Entry 5V8M (electron microscopy, 4.40 A resolution (low resolution: residue-level contacts below are approximate; hydrogen-bond / salt-bridge calls are withheld)); this record covers chains A and B of the 12 polymer chains in the assembly.

== Chain A ==
Protein: gp120
From: Human immunodeficiency virus 1
UniProtKB: Q2N0S6 (Q2N0S6_9HIV1); the construct lacks a stretch of the UniProt sequence and is renumbered around it, so the offset changes along the chain: 31-141 = UniProt 30-140; 150-185 = UniProt 141-176; 190-309 = UniProt 189-308; 312-321 = UniProt 309-318; 2 more segments
Sequence (481 residues; each row starts with the number of its first residue; note: 15 numbers in that range are skipped by the numbering (no residue carries them; nothing is unmodelled there); a row labelled like 185A-185L holds insertion residues (185A, then the next letters in order)):
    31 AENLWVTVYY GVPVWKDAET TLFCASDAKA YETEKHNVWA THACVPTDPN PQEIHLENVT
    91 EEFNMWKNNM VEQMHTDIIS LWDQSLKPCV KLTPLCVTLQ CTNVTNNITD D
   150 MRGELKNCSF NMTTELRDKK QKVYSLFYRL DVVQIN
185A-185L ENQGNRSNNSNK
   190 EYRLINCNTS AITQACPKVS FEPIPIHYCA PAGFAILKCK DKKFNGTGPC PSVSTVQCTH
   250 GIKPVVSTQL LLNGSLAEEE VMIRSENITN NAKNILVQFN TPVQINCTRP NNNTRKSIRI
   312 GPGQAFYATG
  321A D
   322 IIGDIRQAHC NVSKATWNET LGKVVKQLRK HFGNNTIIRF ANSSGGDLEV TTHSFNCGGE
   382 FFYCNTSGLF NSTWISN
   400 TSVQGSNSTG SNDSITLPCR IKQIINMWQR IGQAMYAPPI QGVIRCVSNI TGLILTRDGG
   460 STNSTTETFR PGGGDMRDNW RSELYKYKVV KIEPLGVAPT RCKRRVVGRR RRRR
Unresolved in the structure: 31, 59-65, 185B-185L, 400-410, 507-513
Differences from the reference sequence: conflict Asn-332 (Thr330 in Q2N0S6), Cys-501 (Ala498 in Q2N0S6); expression tag (509-513)
Disulfide bonds: Cys-54/Cys-74, Cys-119/Cys-205, Cys-126/Cys-196, Cys-131/Cys-157, Cys-218/Cys-247, Cys-228/Cys-239, Cys-296/Cys-331, Cys-378/Cys-445, Cys-385/Cys-418
Covalent attachments: N-acetylglucosamine (NAG) linked to Asn-88, Asn-133, Asn-156, Asn-160, Asn-197, Asn-234, Asn-295, Asn-301, Asn-332, Asn-339, Asn-355, Asn-363, Asn-386, Asn-392, Asn-448; glycan linked to Asn-262, Asn-276
From the paper describing this entry:
  - post-translational modification sites: Asn-197
  - mutagenesis - N156K: abolished binding to PGT145
  - mutagenesis - N156D: abolished binding to PGT145 Fab
  - mutagenesis - N156D, M161A: decreased stability

== Chain B ==
Protein: gp41
From: Human immunodeficiency virus 1
UniProtKB: Q2N0S6 (Q2N0S6_9HIV1); residues 512-664 here correspond to UniProt positions 509-661 (UniProt number = residue number - 3)
Sequence (153 residues; numbered 512 to 664; the number before each row is that of its first residue):
   512 AVGIGAVFLG FLGAAGSTMG AASMTLTVQA RNLLSGIVQQ QSNLLRAPEA QQHLLKLTVW
   572 GIKQLQARVL AVERYLRDQQ LLGIWGCSGK LICCTNVPWN SSWSNRNLSE IWDNMTWLQW
   632 DKEISNYTQI IYGLLEESQN QQEKNEQDLL ALD
Unresolved in the structure: 512-519, 552-567
Differences from the reference sequence: conflict Pro-559 (Ile556 in Q2N0S6), Cys-605 (Thr602 in Q2N0S6)
Disulfide bonds: Cys-598/Cys-604
Covalent attachments: N-acetylglucosamine (NAG) linked to Asn-611, Asn-637

== Chain A / chain B interface ==
Disulfides between the chains: Cys-501(A)/Cys-605(B)
Contacting residue pairs - 97 pairs, chain A then chain B:
  Leu-34(A) / Pro-609(B)
  Leu-34(A) / Trp-610(B)
  Leu-34(A) / Leu-619(B)
  Trp-35(A) / Asn-607(B)
  Trp-35(A) / Val-608(B)
  Trp-35(A) / Pro-609(B)
  Trp-35(A) / Trp-610(B)
  Val-36(A) / Thr-606(B)
  Val-36(A) / Val-608(B)
  Val-36(A) / Trp-610(B)
  Thr-37(A) / Cys-604(B)
  Thr-37(A) / Cys-605(B)
  Thr-37(A) / Thr-606(B)
  Val-38(A) / Leu-593(B)
  Val-38(A) / Trp-596(B)
  Val-38(A) / Cys-598(B)
  Val-38(A) / Ile-603(B)
  Val-38(A) / Cys-604(B)
  Val-38(A) / Thr-606(B)
  Tyr-39(A) / Leu-602(B)
  Tyr-39(A) / Trp-623(B)
  Tyr-39(A) / Trp-628(B)
  Tyr-40(A) / Leu-537(B)
  Tyr-40(A) / Leu-544(B)
  Tyr-40(A) / Asp-589(B)
  Tyr-40(A) / Leu-602(B)
  Gly-41(A) / Leu-537(B)
  Gly-41(A) / Gln-540(B)
  Val-42(A) / Leu-537(B)
  Val-42(A) / Trp-628(B)
  Pro-43(A) / Leu-523(B)
  Pro-43(A) / Ala-525(B)
  Pro-43(A) / Gln-540(B)
  Val-44(A) / Leu-629(B)
  Val-44(A) / Asp-632(B)
  Trp-45(A) / Leu-523(B)
  Trp-45(A) / Leu-629(B)
  Lys-46(A) / Asp-632(B)
  Thr-50(A) / Leu-581(B)
  Thr-51(A) / Lys-574(B)
  Phe-53(A) / Gln-575(B)
  Cys-54(A) / Trp-571(B)
  Trp-69(A) / Trp-571(B)
  Ala-70(A) / Trp-571(B)
  Thr-71(A) / Leu-568(B)
  Thr-71(A) / Trp-571(B)
  Ala-73(A) / Leu-568(B)
  Ala-73(A) / Trp-571(B)
  Cys-74(A) / Trp-571(B)
  Ile-84(A) / Phe-522(B)
  Leu-86(A) / Leu-523(B)
  Glu-87(A) / Gly-527(B)
  Asn-88(A) / Gly-527(B)
  Val-89(A) / Ala-526(B)
  Asp-107(A) / Trp-571(B)
  Asp-107(A) / Lys-574(B)
  Leu-111(A) / Val-570(B)
  Leu-111(A) / Trp-571(B)
  Gln-114(A) / Leu-568(B)
  Ala-221(A) / Asn-543(B)
  Ala-221(A) / Leu-544(B)
  Ala-221(A) / Leu-545(B)
  Ala-221(A) / Ser-546(B)
  Ala-221(A) / Ala-582(B)
  Gly-222(A) / Asn-543(B)
  Gly-222(A) / Leu-544(B)
  Gly-222(A) / Arg-585(B)
  Phe-223(A) / Leu-581(B)
  Phe-223(A) / Arg-585(B)
  Lys-490(A) / Arg-585(B)
  Ile-491(A) / Arg-585(B)
  Glu-492(A) / Arg-585(B)
  Pro-493(A) / Asp-589(B)
  Leu-494(A) / Trp-596(B)
  Val-496(A) / Trp-628(B)
  Val-496(A) / Trp-631(B)
  Ala-497(A) / Met-530(B)
  Ala-497(A) / Trp-623(B)
  Ala-497(A) / Trp-628(B)
  Pro-498(A) / Trp-610(B)
  Pro-498(A) / Leu-619(B)
  Pro-498(A) / Trp-623(B)
  Pro-498(A) / Trp-631(B)
  Arg-500(A) / Leu-619(B)
  Cys-501(A) / Cys-605(B)  disulfide
  Lys-502(A) / Cys-605(B)
  Lys-502(A) / Thr-606(B)
  Lys-502(A) / Asn-607(B)
  Arg-503(A) / Trp-596(B)
  Arg-503(A) / Cys-598(B)
  Arg-503(A) / Cys-605(B)
  Arg-503(A) / Thr-606(B)
  Arg-503(A) / Asn-607(B)
  Arg-503(A) / Asn-651(B)
  Arg-503(A) / Glu-654(B)
  Val-506(A) / Glu-654(B)
  Val-506(A) / Leu-661(B)
Other interface residues (no listed pair), chain A (51 interface residues in all): Val-75, Ser-110, Pro-220, Ala-224, Thr-244
Other interface residues (no listed pair), chain B (52 interface residues in all): Gly-521, Gln-550, Ala-578, Leu-592, Lys-601, Ile-642, Tyr-643, Leu-646, Gln-650, Gln-658

== In short ==
51 residues of chain A and 52 residues of chain B are in contact, with 1 disulfide bond. N-acetylglucosamine
is covalently linked to Asn-88(A), Asn-133(A), Asn-156(A), Asn-160(A), Asn-197(A) and Asn-234(A) and 9 more.
Covalently linked N-acetylglucosamine: at Asn-611(B) and Asn-637(B). The paper reports that N156D and M161A of
chain A reduce stability; a modification site at Asn-197(A).
Here chain A is gp120 and chain B is gp41, both from Human immunodeficiency virus 1. Entry 5V8M (BG505
SOSIP.664 trimer in complex with broadly neutralizing HIV antibody 3BNC117) was determined by electron
microscopy together with 5V8L and 5UY3 from the same study.
